6KFB - chain A; structure by X-ray diffraction, 1.55 A resolution.

Chain A:
Protein: Hydroxynitrile lyase
Source organism: Chamberlinius hualienensis
Reference sequence: A0A0H5BR52 (A0A0H5BR52_9MYRI); residues 1-162 here correspond to UniProt positions 22-183 (UniProt number = residue number + 21)
Chain sequence (162 residues; each row starts with the number of its first residue):
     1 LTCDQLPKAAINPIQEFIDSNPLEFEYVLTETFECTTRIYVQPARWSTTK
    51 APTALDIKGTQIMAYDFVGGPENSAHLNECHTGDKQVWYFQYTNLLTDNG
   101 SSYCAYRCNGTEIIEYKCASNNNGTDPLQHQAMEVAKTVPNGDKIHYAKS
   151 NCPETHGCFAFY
Cystine bridges: Cys-3/Cys-108, Cys-35/Cys-152, Cys-80/Cys-158, Cys-104/Cys-118
Glycans and other covalent adducts: glycan linked to Asn-123
What the authors report for this chain:
  - post-translational modification sites: Asn-123
  - binding site for thiocyanate ion: Arg-38, Tyr-103, Lys-117
  - catalytic residues: Arg-38, Asp-56, Lys-117 (proposed by the authors, not directly observed)
  - catalytic residues: Tyr-103
  - mutagenesis - R38A: abolished catalytic activity on (R)-MAN
  - mutagenesis - Y103F (150-fold): decreased catalytic activity
  - mutagenesis - Y103F: unchanged binding to benzaldehyde
  - mutagenesis - Y40F, D56E, Y103F, K117R: increased binding to (R)-MAN
  - mutagenesis - K117R: decreased binding to benzaldehyde
  - mutagenesis - Y40F, K117R: decreased catalytic activity on benzaldehyde
  - mutagenesis - Y40F, D56E: decreased catalytic activity on (R)-MAN
  - mutagenesis - Y40A, D56A, Y103A, K117A: abolished expression

In short:
Covalently linked N-acetylglucosamine: at Asn-123. The paper reports catalytic residues Arg-38, Asp-56 and
Lys-117 among others; Y40F, D56E and Y103F, among others, increase binding to (R)-MAN; 9 substitutions were
tested in all.
Chain A is Hydroxynitrile lyase (Chamberlinius hualienensis); the structure, Hydroxynitrile lyase from the
millipede, Chamberlinius hualienensis bound with thiocyanate, was determined by X-ray diffraction (same
publication as 6KFA, 6KFC, 6KFD and 6JHC).
